Entry 6HTP (X-ray diffraction, 3.00 A resolution); this record covers chains Z and a of the 28 polymer chains in the assembly.

Chain Z:
Protein: Proteasome subunit beta type-6
From: Saccharomyces cerevisiae (strain ATCC 204508 / S288c)
Notes: EC 3.4.25.1
UniProtKB: P23724 (PSB6_YEAST); residues 1-222 here correspond to UniProt positions 20-241 (UniProt number = residue number + 19)
Sequence (222 residues; numbered 1 to 222; the number before each row is that of its first residue):
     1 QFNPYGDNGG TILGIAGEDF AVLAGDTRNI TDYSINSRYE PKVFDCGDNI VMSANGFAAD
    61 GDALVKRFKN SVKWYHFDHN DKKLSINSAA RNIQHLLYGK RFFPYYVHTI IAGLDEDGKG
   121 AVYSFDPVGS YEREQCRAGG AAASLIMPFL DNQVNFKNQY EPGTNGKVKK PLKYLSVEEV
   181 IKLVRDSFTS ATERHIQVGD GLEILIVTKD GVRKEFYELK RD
Ion coordination: Mg2+ near Val198 (its only coordinating residue here)
Residues lining bound ligands: GQQ (N-[(2S)-1-[[(2S)-1-[[(2S)-1-[4-(aminomethyl)phenyl]-4-methylsulfonyl-butan-2-yl]amino]-4-methyl-1-oxidanylidene-pentan-2-yl]amino]-4-methyl-1-oxidanylidene-pentan-2-yl]pyrazine-2-carboxamide): Asp126, Pro127, Val128, Ser130, Glu132

Chain a:
Protein: Proteasome subunit beta type-7
From: Saccharomyces cerevisiae (strain ATCC 204508 / S288c)
Notes: EC 3.4.25.1
UniProtKB: P30657 (PSB7_YEAST); residues -12 to 233 here correspond to UniProt positions 21-266 (UniProt number = residue number + 33)
Sequence (246 residues; numbered -12 to 233; the number before each row is that of its first residue; numbers below 1 keep their minus sign (Thr-12 is residue -12)):
   -12 TQIANAGASP MVNTQQPIVT GTSVISMKYD NGVIIAADNL GSYGSLLRFN GVERLIPVGD
    48 NTVVGISGDI SDMQHIERLL KDLVTENAYD NPLADAEEAL EPSYIFEYLA TVMYQRRSKM
   108 NPLWNAIIVA GVQSNGDQFL RYVNLLGVTY SSPTLATGFG AHMANPLLRK VVDRESDIPK
   168 TTVQVAEEAI VNAMRVLYYR DARSSRNFSL AIIDKNTGLT FKKNLQVENM KWDFAKDIKG
   228 YGTQKI
Unresolved in the structure: -12 to 0, 225-233

Interface between chain Z and chain a:
Pairs across the interface (42; chain Z residue first):
  Gln1(Z) - Thr1(a)
  Phe2(Z) - Thr1(a)
  Phe2(Z) - Arg104(a)
  Phe2(Z) - Met107(a)
  Phe2(Z) - Pro109(a)  hydrophobic
  Phe2(Z) - Leu132(a)  hydrophobic
  Phe2(Z) - Leu133(a)  hydrophobic
  Asn3(Z) - Leu133(a)
  Pro4(Z) - Arg104(a)  hydrogen bond (backbone-side chain)
  Pro4(Z) - Met107(a)  hydrophobic
  Pro4(Z) - Leu133(a)
  Tyr5(Z) - Arg104(a)
  Asn8(Z) - Val135(a)
  Asn29(Z) - Tyr137(a)
  Ser34(Z) - His149(a)  hydrogen bond
  Ile35(Z) - Arg156(a)  hydrogen bond (backbone-side chain)
  Asn36(Z) - Tyr137(a)  hydrogen bond
  Asn36(Z) - Ser139(a)
  Asn36(Z) - Arg156(a)
  Ser37(Z) - Ser138(a)  hydrogen bond (side chain-backbone)
  Tyr39(Z) - Ser138(a)
  Glu40(Z) - Arg128(a)  salt bridge
  Glu40(Z) - Tyr137(a)
  Glu40(Z) - Ser138(a)  hydrogen bond (side chain-backbone)
  Phe57(Z) - Arg104(a)
  Phe57(Z) - Leu133(a)
  Phe57(Z) - Val135(a)  hydrophobic
  Ala59(Z) - Tyr101(a)
  Ala59(Z) - Leu133(a)
  Ala59(Z) - Gly134(a)
  Ala59(Z) - Val135(a)
  Asp60(Z) - Tyr101(a)  hydrogen bond
  Asp60(Z) - Arg104(a)  salt bridge
  Asp62(Z) - Thr136(a)  hydrogen bond
  Ala63(Z) - Tyr101(a)
  Lys66(Z) - Glu94(a)  salt bridge
  Phe103(Z) - Arg104(a)
  Phe103(Z) - Ser105(a)
  Tyr105(Z) - Tyr101(a)
  Glu218(Z) - Arg161(a)  salt bridge
  Arg221(Z) - Asp160(a)  salt bridge
  Arg221(Z) - Arg161(a)
Other interface residues (no listed pair), chain Z (25 interface residues in all): Arg38, Lys100
Other interface residues (no listed pair), chain a (22 interface residues in all): Trp111, Leu142

Summary:
25 residues of chain Z and 22 residues of chain a are in contact, with 8 hydrogen bonds and 5 salt bridges.
Polar contacts include Glu40(Z)-Arg128(a), Asp60(Z)-Arg104(a) and Lys66(Z)-Glu94(a). Bound to chain Z:
compound GQQ.
Chain Z is Proteasome subunit beta type-6 and chain a is Proteasome subunit beta type-7, both from
Saccharomyces cerevisiae (strain ATCC 204508 / S288c); the structure, Yeast 20S proteasome with human beta2c
(S171G) in complex with 7, was determined by X-ray diffraction together with 6HTB, 6HTC, 6HTD, 6HTR, 6HUB,
6HUC and 30 further entries from the same study.
